Entry 7PFU (electron microscopy, 5.00 A resolution (low resolution: residue-level contacts below are approximate; hydrogen-bond / salt-bridge calls are withheld)); this record covers chains A and I of the 20 polymer chains in the assembly.

Chain A:
Name: Histone H3.2
Organism: Homo sapiens
Reference sequence: Q71DI3 (H32_HUMAN); residues 0-135 here correspond to UniProt positions 1-136 (UniProt number = residue number + 1)
Amino-acid sequence (136 residues; row label = number of the first residue in the row; numbering starts at 0):
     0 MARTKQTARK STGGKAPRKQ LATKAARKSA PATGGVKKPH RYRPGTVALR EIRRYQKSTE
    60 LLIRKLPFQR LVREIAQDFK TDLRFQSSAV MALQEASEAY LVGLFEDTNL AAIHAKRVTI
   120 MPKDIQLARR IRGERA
Not modelled in the structure: 0-36, 134-135
Construct notes: engineered mutation Ala-110 (Cys111 in Q71DI3)
Swiss-Prot annotation at these positions:
  - modified residue: Arg-2 (Asymmetric dimethylarginine), Thr-3 (Phosphothreonine), Lys-4 (Allysine), Gln-5 (5-glutamyl dopamine), Thr-6 (Phosphothreonine), Arg-8 (Citrulline), Lys-9 (N6,N6,N6-trimethyllysine), Ser-10 (ADP-ribosylserine), Thr-11 (Phosphothreonine), Lys-14 (N6-(2-hydroxyisobutyryl)lysine), Arg-17 (Asymmetric dimethylarginine), Lys-18 (N6-(2-hydroxyisobutyryl)lysine), Lys-23 (N6-(2-hydroxyisobutyryl)lysine), Arg-26 (Citrulline), Lys-27 (N6,N6,N6-trimethyllysine), Ser-28 (ADP-ribosylserine), Lys-36 (N6,N6,N6-trimethyllysine), Lys-37 (N6-methyllysine), Tyr-41 (Phosphotyrosine), Lys-56 (N6,N6,N6-trimethyllysine) and 8 more in UniProt
  - lipidation: Lys-18 (N6-decanoyllysine)

Chain I:
Molecule: 828-nt DNA strand
Organism: synthetic construct
Sequence (828 nucleotides; row label = number of the first residue in the row):
     1 ATCCTGGCCG CCACTGGCCG CCACTGGCCA CTGGAGAATC CCGGTGCCGA GGCCGCTCAA
    61 TTGGTCGTAG ACAGCTCTAG CACCGCTTAA ACGCACGTAC GCGCTGTCCC CCGCGTTTTA
   121 ACCGCCAAGG GGATTACTCC CTAGTCTCCA GGCACGTGTC ACATATATAC ATCCTGTGCA
   181 TGTAAGTGCA TGTAAGTGCA TGTAAGTACT CTGGCCGCCA CTGGCCGCCA CTGGCCACTG
   241 GAGAATCCCG GTGCCGAGGC CGCTCAATTG GTCGTAGACA GCTCTAGCAC CGCTTAAACG
   301 CACGTACGCG CTGTCCCCCG CGTTTTAACC GCCAAGGGGA TTACTCCCTA GTCTCCAGGC
   361 ACGTGTCACA TATATACATC CTGTGCATGT AAGTGCATGT AAGTGCATGT AAGTACTCTG
   421 GCCGCCACTG GCCGCCACTG GCCACTGGAG AATCCCGGTG CCGAGGCCGC TCAATTGGTC
   481 GTAGACAGCT CTAGCACCGC TTAAACGCAC GTACGCGCTG TCCCCCGCGT TTTAACCGCC
   541 AAGGGGATTA CTCCCTAGTC TCCAGGCACG TGTCACATAT ATACATCCTG TGCATGTAAG
   601 TGCATGTAAG TGCATGTAAG TACTCTGGCC GCCACTGGCC GCCACTGGCC ACTGGAGAAT
   661 CCCGGTGCCG AGGCCGCTCA ATTGGTCGTA GACAGCTCTA GCACCGCTTA AACGCACGTA
   721 CGCGCTGTCC CCCGCGTTTT AACCGCCAAG GGGATTACTC CCTAGTCTCC AGGCACGTGT
   781 CACATATATA CATCCTGTGC ATGTAAGTGC ATGTAAGTGC ATGTAGAT
Not modelled in the structure: 1-15, 193-429, 607-828

How chain A and chain I interact:
Pairs across the interface (23; chain A residue first):
  Lys-37(A) / DT175(I)
  Lys-37(A) / DG176(I)
  Arg-42(A) / DA99(I)
  Arg-42(A) / DC174(I)
  Pro-43(A) / DA99(I)
  Thr-45(A) / DC174(I)
  Arg-63(A) / DA90(I)
  Arg-63(A) / DA91(I)
  Arg-72(A) / DC81(I)
  Arg-83(A) / DC81(I)
  Phe-84(A) / DG80(I)
  Phe-84(A) / DC81(I)
  Gln-85(A) / DA79(I)
  Gln-85(A) / DG80(I)
  Ser-86(A) / DG80(I)
  Arg-116(A) / DG101(I)
  Val-117(A) / DC100(I)
  Val-117(A) / DG101(I)
  Thr-118(A) / DC100(I)
  Thr-118(A) / DG101(I)
  Met-120(A) / DG101(I)
  Met-120(A) / DC102(I)
  Lys-122(A) / DC102(I)
Interface residues without a listed pair, chain A (19 interface residues in all): Arg-40, Tyr-41, Gln-68, Lys-115
Interface residues without a listed pair, chain I (15 interface residues in all): DA95, DT98, DC173

Summary:
The interface between chain A and chain I involves 19 residues on one side and 15 on the other.
Here chain A is Histone H3.2 (Homo sapiens) and chain I is an 828-nt DNA strand (synthetic construct). Entry
7PFU (Nucleosome stack of the 4x207 nucleosome array containing H1) was determined by electron microscopy
together with 7PET, 7PEU, 7PEV, 7PEW, 7PEX, 7PEY and 16 further entries from the same study.
